PDB entry 3JZT | X-ray diffraction, 3.91 A resolution | chain A

[Chain A]
Name: macro domain of Non-structural protein 3
Organism: Feline coronavirus
UniProt: Q98VG9 (R1AB_FIPV); residues 34-201 here correspond to UniProt positions 1331-1498 (UniProt number = residue number + 1297)
Sequence (168 residues; numbered 34 to 201; the number before each row is that of its first residue):
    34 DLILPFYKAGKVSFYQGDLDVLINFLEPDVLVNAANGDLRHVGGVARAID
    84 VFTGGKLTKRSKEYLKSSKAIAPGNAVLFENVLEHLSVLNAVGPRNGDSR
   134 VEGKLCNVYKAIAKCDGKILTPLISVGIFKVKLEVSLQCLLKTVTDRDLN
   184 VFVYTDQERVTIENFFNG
Cystine bridges: Cys139-Cys172
From the paper describing this entry:
  - binding site for adenosine-5-diphosphoribose: Leu52, Asn69, Arg73, Val75, Gly76, Val78, Ala81, Pro155, Ser158 to Phe162, Phe185, Tyr187, Glu191

[Overview]
The paper reports a binding site for adenosine-5-diphosphoribose at Leu52, Asn69 and Arg73 among others.
Chain A is macro domain of Non-structural protein 3 (Feline coronavirus); the structure, Structure of a cubic
crystal form of X (ADRP) domain from FCoV with ADP-ribose, was determined by X-ray diffraction (same
publication as 3EW5 and 3ETI).
